5PGZ - chains A and B; structure by X-ray diffraction, 2.90 A resolution.

# Chain A (and B)
Molecule: Corticosteroid 11-beta-dehydrogenase isozyme 1
Source organism: Mus musculus
Notes: EC 1.1.1.146; chain B of this document is another copy of the same molecule, construct and numbering; everything in this record applies to it too
UniProtKB: P50172 (DHI1_MOUSE); residues 24-292 here = UniProt positions 24-292
Sequence (276 residues; numbered 17 to 292; the number before each row is that of its first residue):
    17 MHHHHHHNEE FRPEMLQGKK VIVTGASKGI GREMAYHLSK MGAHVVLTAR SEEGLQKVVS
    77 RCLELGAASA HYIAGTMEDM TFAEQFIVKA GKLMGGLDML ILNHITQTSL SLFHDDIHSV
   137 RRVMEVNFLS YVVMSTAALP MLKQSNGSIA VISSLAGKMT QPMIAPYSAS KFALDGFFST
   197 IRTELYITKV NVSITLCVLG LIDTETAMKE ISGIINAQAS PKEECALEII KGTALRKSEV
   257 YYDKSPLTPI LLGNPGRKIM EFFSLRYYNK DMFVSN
Unresolved in the structure: 17-24, 290-292
Differences from the reference sequence: expression tag (17-23)
Small-molecule neighbours:
  - 8KG (2-[(5R,7S)-6-hydroxy-2-phenyladamantan-2-yl]-1-(3-hydroxyazetidin-1-yl)ethan-1-one): Ile121, Thr124, Leu126, Ser170, Leu171, Ala172, Gln177, Ile180, Tyr183, Leu215, Gly216, Leu217, Ala223, Glu226, Ile227, Ile231
  - NADP (NAP; NADP nicotinamide-adenine-dinucleotide phosphate): Gly41, Ala42, Ser43, Lys44, Gly45, Ile46, Gly47, Ala65, Arg66, Ser67, Gly91, Thr92, Met93, Asn119, His120, Ile121, Thr122, Val142, Tyr147, Ile168, Ser169, Ser170, Tyr183, Lys187, Leu215, Gly216, Leu217, Ile218, Thr220, Thr222, Ala223

# Interface between chain A and chain B
Pairs across the interface - 123 pairs, chain A then chain B:
  Met96(A) - Arg137(B)
  Leu128(A) - Glu200(B)
  Leu128(A) - Met288(B)
  Phe129(A) - Thr152(B)
  Phe129(A) - Phe193(B)  hydrophobic
  Phe129(A) - Ile197(B)  hydrophobic
  Phe129(A) - Glu200(B)  hydrogen bond (backbone-side chain)
  His130(A) - Thr152(B)
  Asp131(A) - Thr152(B)
  Ile133(A) - Val149(B)  hydrophobic
  Arg137(A) - Met96(B)
  Arg137(A) - Glu141(B)  salt bridge
  Arg137(A) - Leu145(B)
  Met140(A) - Met140(B)  hydrophobic
  Met140(A) - Phe144(B)  hydrophobic
  Glu141(A) - Arg137(B)  salt bridge
  Phe144(A) - Met140(B)  hydrophobic
  Phe144(A) - Ala185(B)  hydrophobic
  Leu145(A) - Arg137(B)
  Val148(A) - Ile133(B)  hydrophobic
  Val149(A) - Ile133(B)  hydrophobic
  Thr152(A) - Phe129(B)
  Thr152(A) - His130(B)
  Thr152(A) - Asp131(B)
  Thr152(A) - Ile133(B)
  Lys174(A) - Arg273(B)
  Met175(A) - Arg273(B)
  Met175(A) - Glu277(B)
  Thr176(A) - Gly192(B)  hydrogen bond (side chain-backbone)
  Thr176(A) - Ser195(B)
  Thr176(A) - Thr196(B)  hydrogen bond
  Thr176(A) - Thr199(B)
  Thr176(A) - Glu277(B)  hydrogen bond (backbone-side chain)
  Gln177(A) - Thr196(B)
  Gln177(A) - Ser280(B)
  Gln177(A) - Tyr284(B)  hydrogen bond
  Pro178(A) - Thr199(B)
  Pro178(A) - Glu200(B)
  Pro178(A) - Ile203(B)  hydrophobic
  Pro178(A) - Leu281(B)  hydrophobic
  Pro178(A) - Tyr284(B)  hydrogen bond (backbone-side chain)
  Met179(A) - Glu200(B)  hydrogen bond (backbone-side chain)
  Met179(A) - Tyr284(B)  hydrophobic
  Ala181(A) - Phe193(B)  hydrophobic
  Ala181(A) - Thr196(B)
  Ala181(A) - Ile197(B)  hydrophobic
  Ser184(A) - Gly192(B)
  Ser184(A) - Thr196(B)
  Ala185(A) - Phe144(B)  hydrophobic
  Ala185(A) - Ala189(B)
  Phe188(A) - Phe188(B)
  Phe188(A) - Asp191(B)
  Phe188(A) - Gly192(B)
  Phe188(A) - Arg273(B)
  Ala189(A) - Ala185(B)
  Asp191(A) - Phe188(B)
  Gly192(A) - Thr176(B)
  Gly192(A) - Ser184(B)
  Gly192(A) - Phe188(B)
  Phe193(A) - Phe129(B)  hydrophobic
  Phe193(A) - Ala181(B)  hydrophobic
  Ser195(A) - Thr176(B)
  Thr196(A) - Thr176(B)  hydrogen bond
  Thr196(A) - Gln177(B)
  Thr196(A) - Ala181(B)
  Thr196(A) - Ser184(B)
  Ile197(A) - Phe129(B)  hydrophobic
  Thr199(A) - Thr176(B)
  Thr199(A) - Pro178(B)
  Glu200(A) - Leu128(B)
  Glu200(A) - Phe129(B)  hydrogen bond (side chain-backbone)
  Glu200(A) - Pro178(B)
  Glu200(A) - Met179(B)  hydrogen bond (side chain-backbone)
  Ile203(A) - Pro178(B)  hydrophobic
  Thr204(A) - Leu128(B)
  Gly229(A) - Asn285(B)  hydrogen bond (backbone-side chain)
  Gly229(A) - Met288(B)
  Ile230(A) - Tyr283(B)
  Ile230(A) - Tyr284(B)
  Ile230(A) - Asn285(B)  hydrogen bond (backbone-backbone)
  Ile230(A) - Met288(B)  hydrophobic
  Ile231(A) - Tyr283(B)
  Ile231(A) - Tyr284(B)  hydrophobic
  Asn232(A) - Tyr283(B)  hydrogen bond (backbone-backbone)
  Ala233(A) - Tyr283(B)
  Gln234(A) - Tyr283(B)
  Thr264(A) - Met276(B)
  Leu267(A) - Asn270(B)
  Leu267(A) - Gly272(B)
  Leu267(A) - Arg273(B)
  Leu267(A) - Ile275(B)  hydrophobic
  Leu267(A) - Met276(B)  hydrophobic
  Leu268(A) - Arg273(B)
  Leu268(A) - Met276(B)  hydrophobic
  Asn270(A) - Leu267(B)
  Asn270(A) - Asn270(B)
  Gly272(A) - Leu267(B)
  Arg273(A) - Lys174(B)
  Arg273(A) - Met175(B)
  Arg273(A) - Phe188(B)
  Arg273(A) - Leu267(B)
  Met276(A) - Thr264(B)
  Met276(A) - Leu267(B)  hydrophobic
  Met276(A) - Leu268(B)  hydrophobic
  Glu277(A) - Met175(B)
  Glu277(A) - Thr176(B)  hydrogen bond (side chain-backbone)
  Ser280(A) - Gln177(B)
  Leu281(A) - Pro178(B)  hydrophobic
  Tyr283(A) - Ile230(B)
  Tyr283(A) - Ile231(B)
  Tyr283(A) - Asn232(B)  hydrogen bond (backbone-backbone)
  Tyr283(A) - Ala233(B)  hydrophobic
  Tyr284(A) - Gln177(B)
  Tyr284(A) - Pro178(B)  hydrogen bond (side chain-backbone)
  Tyr284(A) - Met179(B)  hydrophobic
  Tyr284(A) - Ile230(B)
  Tyr284(A) - Ile231(B)  hydrophobic
  Asn285(A) - Gly229(B)  hydrogen bond (side chain-backbone)
  Asn285(A) - Ile230(B)  hydrogen bond (backbone-backbone)
  Met288(A) - Leu128(B)
  Met288(A) - Met179(B)  hydrophobic
  Met288(A) - Gly229(B)
  Met288(A) - Ile230(B)  hydrophobic
Other interface residues (no listed pair), chain A (61 interface residues in all): Leu126, Ser127, Val136, Ile180, Pro182, Ile275
Other interface residues (no listed pair), chain B (61 interface residues in all): Leu126, Ser127, Val136, Val148, Ile180, Pro182, Thr204, Gln234

# Overview
The chain A/chain B interface involves 61 residues from each chain, with 18 hydrogen bonds and 2 salt bridges.
Polar contacts include Arg137(A)-Glu141(B), Phe129(A)-Glu200(B) and Thr176(A)-Gly192(B). Bound to chain A:
NADP and compound 8KG.
Chain A and chain B are both Corticosteroid 11-beta-dehydrogenase isozyme 1 (Mus musculus); the structure,
Crystal structure of murine 11BETA- hydroxysteroiddehydrogenase complexed with
2-[(5R,7S)-6-hydroxy-2-phenyladamantan-2-yl]-1-(3-hydroxyazetidin-1-yl)ethan-1-one (bms-816336), was
determined by X-ray diffraction together with 5PGU, 5PGV, 5PGW, 5PGX and 5PGY from the same study.
